Entry 6JUJ (X-ray diffraction, 2.18 A resolution); this record covers chains A and B.

# Chain A (and B)
Name: Formate dehydrogenase
From: Pseudomonas sp. 101
Notes: EC 1.17.1.9; chain B of this document is another copy of the same molecule, construct and numbering; everything in this record applies to it too
UniProt: P33160 (FDH_PSESR); residues 1-401 here = UniProt positions 1-401
Chain sequence (401 residues; each row starts with the number of its first residue):
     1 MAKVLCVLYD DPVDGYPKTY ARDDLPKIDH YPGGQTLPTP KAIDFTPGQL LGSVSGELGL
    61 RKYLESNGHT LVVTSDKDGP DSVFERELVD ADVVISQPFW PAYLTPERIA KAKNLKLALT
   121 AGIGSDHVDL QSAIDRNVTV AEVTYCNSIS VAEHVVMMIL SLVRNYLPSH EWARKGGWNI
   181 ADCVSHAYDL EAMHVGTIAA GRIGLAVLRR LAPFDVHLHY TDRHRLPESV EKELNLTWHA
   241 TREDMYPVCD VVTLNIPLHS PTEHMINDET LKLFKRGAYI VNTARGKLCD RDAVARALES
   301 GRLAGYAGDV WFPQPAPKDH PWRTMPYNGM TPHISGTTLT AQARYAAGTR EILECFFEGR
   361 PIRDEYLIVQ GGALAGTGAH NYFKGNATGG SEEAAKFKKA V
Unresolved in the structure: 1, 383-401 (chain B: 1, 376-401)
Construct notes: engineered mutation I198 (Val in P33160), I256 (Cys in P33160), S260 (Pro in P33160), P261 (Glu in P33160), N381 (Ser in P33160), F383 (Ser in P33160)
Residues lining bound ligands: A7R ([[(2S,3S,4R,5S)-5-(3-aminocarbonylpyridin-1-ium-1-yl)-3,4-bis(oxidanyl)oxolan-2-yl]methoxy-oxidanyl-phosphoryl] [(2S,3S,4R,5S)-5-(4-azanyl-2-oxidanylidene-pyrimidin-1-yl)-3,4-bis(oxidanyl)oxolan-2-yl]methyl hydrogen phosphate): F99, I123, N147, V151, A199, A200, G201, R202, I203, G204, D222, R223, H224, N255, I256, P257, L258, H259, T283, A284, R285, D309, V310, H333, S335, G336, N381
Curated features (UniProtKB/Swiss-Prot):
  - binding site (substrate): I123, N147
  - binding site (NAD(+)): S148, R202, I203, D222, T283, D309, H333 to G336
  - site (Important for catalytic activity): R285, H333

# Interface between chain A and chain B
Residue-residue contacts (190):
  Y9(A) - I180(B)
  D10(A) - A181(B)
  D11(A) - A181(B)
  P12(A) - A181(B)
  P12(A) - D182(B)
  V13(A) - N179(B)
  V13(A) - D182(B)  hydrogen bond (backbone-side chain)
  Y20(A) - Y188(B)
  Y20(A) - R276(B)  hydrogen bond (backbone-side chain)
  A21(A) - H186(B)
  A21(A) - Y188(B)
  A21(A) - R276(B)
  A21(A) - G277(B)
  A21(A) - A304(B)  hydrophobic
  R22(A) - Y188(B)
  R22(A) - D250(B)  salt bridge
  R22(A) - G277(B)
  D23(A) - R276(B)
  L25(A) - Y188(B)  hydrophobic
  P26(A) - E191(B)
  P26(A) - A192(B)
  P26(A) - M193(B)  hydrophobic
  I28(A) - E191(B)
  I28(A) - A192(B)  hydrophobic
  F99(A) - I180(B)
  I149(A) - E191(B)
  S150(A) - R164(B)  hydrogen bond (backbone-side chain)
  S150(A) - D189(B)  hydrogen bond
  E153(A) - L160(B)
  E153(A) - R164(B)  salt bridge
  E153(A) - D189(B)
  E153(A) - L190(B)  hydrogen bond (side chain-backbone)
  E153(A) - E191(B)  hydrogen bond (side chain-backbone)
  H154(A) - R164(B)  hydrogen bond
  M157(A) - L160(B)
  M157(A) - S161(B)
  M157(A) - R164(B)
  M157(A) - Y166(B)  hydrophobic
  M158(A) - Y166(B)
  L160(A) - M157(B)  hydrophobic
  S161(A) - M157(B)
  S161(A) - Y166(B)
  R164(A) - S150(B)  hydrogen bond (side chain-backbone)
  R164(A) - E153(B)  salt bridge
  R164(A) - H154(B)  hydrogen bond
  R164(A) - M157(B)
  R164(A) - S335(B)  hydrogen bond (side chain-backbone)
  R164(A) - T338(B)
  Y166(A) - M157(B)  hydrophobic
  Y166(A) - M158(B)
  Y166(A) - S161(B)
  Y166(A) - L167(B)
  Y166(A) - G329(B)  hydrogen bond (side chain-backbone)
  Y166(A) - T331(B)
  L167(A) - Y166(B)
  L167(A) - L167(B)  hydrophobic
  L167(A) - H170(B)
  S169(A) - P332(B)
  S169(A) - I334(B)
  H170(A) - L167(B)
  H170(A) - N328(B)
  H170(A) - G329(B)
  H170(A) - M330(B)  hydrogen bond (side chain-backbone)
  E171(A) - E171(B)
  W172(A) - R323(B)
  A173(A) - W311(B)  hydrophobic
  A173(A) - R323(B)  hydrogen bond (backbone-side chain)
  A173(A) - M330(B)
  A173(A) - T331(B)
  A173(A) - P332(B)
  R174(A) - R323(B)
  R174(A) - T324(B)
  R174(A) - M325(B)
  R174(A) - N328(B)
  K175(A) - K318(B)
  G176(A) - K318(B)
  G176(A) - R323(B)
  G177(A) - R323(B)  hydrogen bond (backbone-side chain)
  W178(A) - W100(B)
  W178(A) - W311(B)
  W178(A) - Q314(B)
  W178(A) - P315(B)
  W178(A) - A316(B)
  W178(A) - P332(B)
  W178(A) - H333(B)
  N179(A) - V13(B)
  I180(A) - Y9(B)
  I180(A) - F99(B)
  I180(A) - H333(B)
  A181(A) - Y9(B)  hydrophobic
  A181(A) - D10(B)
  A181(A) - D11(B)
  A181(A) - P12(B)
  D182(A) - P12(B)
  D182(A) - V13(B)  hydrogen bond (side chain-backbone)
  D182(A) - D14(B)
  C183(A) - P332(B)  hydrophobic
  C183(A) - I334(B)  hydrophobic
  V184(A) - Y9(B)
  V184(A) - I334(B)  hydrophobic
  V184(A) - T337(B)
  V184(A) - L339(B)
  V184(A) - Q342(B)
  S185(A) - P12(B)
  S185(A) - P17(B)
  S185(A) - L50(B)
  S185(A) - L339(B)
  H186(A) - A21(B)
  A187(A) - T338(B)
  A187(A) - L339(B)  hydrogen bond (backbone-backbone)
  Y188(A) - A21(B)
  Y188(A) - R22(B)
  Y188(A) - L25(B)  hydrophobic
  Y188(A) - T338(B)
  Y188(A) - L339(B)  hydrophobic
  Y188(A) - T340(B)
  D189(A) - S150(B)  hydrogen bond
  D189(A) - E153(B)
  D189(A) - T338(B)  hydrogen bond
  D189(A) - T340(B)  hydrogen bond (backbone-side chain)
  D189(A) - R344(B)  salt bridge
  L190(A) - E153(B)  hydrogen bond (backbone-side chain)
  E191(A) - P26(B)
  E191(A) - I28(B)
  E191(A) - I149(B)
  E191(A) - E153(B)  hydrogen bond (backbone-side chain)
  A192(A) - P26(B)
  A192(A) - K27(B)
  A192(A) - I28(B)  hydrophobic
  M193(A) - R22(B)
  M193(A) - P26(B)  hydrophobic
  R209(A) - P213(B)
  R210(A) - P213(B)
  R210(A) - F214(B)
  P213(A) - R209(B)
  P213(A) - R210(B)
  P213(A) - P213(B)  hydrophobic
  F214(A) - V156(B)  hydrophobic
  F214(A) - R210(B)
  D250(A) - R22(B)  salt bridge
  K275(A) - R22(B)
  R276(A) - Y20(B)  hydrogen bond (side chain-backbone)
  R276(A) - A21(B)  hydrogen bond (side chain-backbone)
  R276(A) - R22(B)  hydrogen bond (side chain-backbone)
  R276(A) - D23(B)  salt bridge
  G277(A) - A21(B)
  W311(A) - A173(B)  hydrophobic
  W311(A) - W178(B)
  Q314(A) - W178(B)
  P315(A) - W178(B)
  A316(A) - W178(B)
  K318(A) - G176(B)
  R323(A) - W172(B)
  R323(A) - A173(B)  hydrogen bond (side chain-backbone)
  R323(A) - R174(B)
  R323(A) - G176(B)
  R323(A) - G177(B)  hydrogen bond (side chain-backbone)
  T324(A) - R174(B)
  N328(A) - H170(B)
  G329(A) - Y166(B)  hydrogen bond (backbone-side chain)
  G329(A) - H170(B)
  M330(A) - H170(B)  hydrogen bond (backbone-side chain)
  M330(A) - A173(B)
  T331(A) - Y166(B)
  T331(A) - S169(B)
  T331(A) - A173(B)
  P332(A) - S169(B)
  P332(A) - A173(B)
  P332(A) - W178(B)
  P332(A) - C183(B)  hydrophobic
  H333(A) - W178(B)
  H333(A) - I180(B)
  I334(A) - S169(B)
  I334(A) - C183(B)  hydrophobic
  I334(A) - V184(B)  hydrophobic
  S335(A) - R164(B)  hydrogen bond (backbone-side chain)
  T337(A) - I180(B)
  T337(A) - V184(B)
  T338(A) - R164(B)
  T338(A) - A187(B)
  T338(A) - Y188(B)
  T338(A) - D189(B)  hydrogen bond
  L339(A) - V184(B)
  L339(A) - S185(B)
  L339(A) - A187(B)  hydrogen bond (backbone-backbone)
  L339(A) - Y188(B)  hydrophobic
  T340(A) - Y188(B)
  T340(A) - D189(B)  hydrogen bond (side chain-backbone)
  Q342(A) - V184(B)
  R344(A) - D189(B)  salt bridge
Other interface residues (no listed pair), chain A (86 interface residues in all): K27, L50, V156, D215, Y279, G301, A304, A307
Other interface residues (no listed pair), chain B (91 interface residues in all): D24, S53, D215, K275, Y279, A307, A341

# Overview
The interface between chain A and chain B involves 86 residues on one side and 91 on the other, with 32
hydrogen bonds and 7 salt bridges. Polar pairs include R22(A)-D250(B), E153(A)-R164(B) and D189(A)-R344(B).
Bound to chain A: compound A7R.
Chain A and chain B are both Formate dehydrogenase (Pseudomonas sp. 101); the structure, Crystal structure of
Formate dehydrogenase mutant V198I/C256I/P260S/E261P/S381N/S383F from Pseudomonas sp. 101in complex with
non-natural cofactor Nicotinamide ..., was determined by X-ray diffraction, deposited together with 6JUK, 6JWG
and 6JX1.
